PDB entry 5L89 | X-ray diffraction, 2.59 A resolution | chains B and D of the 10 polymer chains in the assembly

# Chain B (and D)
Molecule: Rru_A0973
From: Rhodospirillum rubrum
Notes: chain D of this document is another copy of the same molecule, construct and numbering; everything in this record applies to it too
Reference sequence: Q2RVS1 (Q2RVS1_RHORT); residue numbers follow UniProt; this construct covers 1-96
Sequence (116 residues; each row starts with the number of its first residue):
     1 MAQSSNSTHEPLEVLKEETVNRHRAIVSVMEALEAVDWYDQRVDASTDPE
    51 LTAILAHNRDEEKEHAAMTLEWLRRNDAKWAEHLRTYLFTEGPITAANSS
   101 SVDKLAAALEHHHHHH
Unresolved in the structure: 1-6, 97-116 (chain D: 1-6, 98-116)
Differences from the reference sequence: engineered mutation Ala-32 (Glu in Q2RVS1); expression tag (97-116)
Swiss-Prot annotation at these positions:
  - binding site (Ca(2+)): Glu-31, Glu-34
  - binding site (Fe cation): Glu-62, His-65
  - mutagenesis: Glu-31 to Glu-34 (Wild-type oligomerization. Increased ferroxidase activity), Glu-31 (E31A: Altered oligomeric state in solution (decamers, tetramers and dimers), partial liganding of metal at this site. Increased ferroxidase activity, alone and encapsulated), Glu-34 (E34A: Altered oligomeric state in solution (decamers and dimers), no metal ligand at this site. Increased ferroxidase activity, alone and encapsulated), Trp-38 (W38A/G: Less stable oligomerization, cannot obtain crystals. Increased ferroxidase activity, alone and encapsulated), Glu-62 (E62A: Forms decamers in the absence of Fe(2+), binds 1 Ca(2+) via E-34, loss of ferroxidase activity), His-65 (H65A: No longer forms decamers in solution, a minor dimeric form is observed, binds 3 Ca(2+), 55% ferroxidase activity)
What the authors report for this chain:
  - mutagenesis - H65A (40%-55%): decreased catalytic activity
  - mutagenesis - E62A: abolished catalytic activity

# Chain B / chain D interface
Pairs across the interface (7):
  Ser-7(B) / His-9(D)  hydrogen bond (side chain-backbone)
  Leu-12(B) / Pro-11(D)  hydrophobic
  Arg-24(B) / Glu-10(D)  salt bridge
  Ala-53(B) / Thr-95(D)
  Ile-54(B) / Ile-94(D)  hydrophobic
  Ile-54(B) / Thr-95(D)
  His-57(B) / Thr-95(D)

# Overview
6 residues of chain B and 5 residues of chain D are in contact, with 1 hydrogen bond and 1 salt bridge. Among
the polar pairs are Arg-24(B)/Glu-10(D) and Ser-7(B)/His-9(D). From the paper: H65A of chain B reduces
catalytic activity; E62A of chain B abolishes catalytic activity.
Both chains are Rru_A0973 (Rhodospirillum rubrum). Entry 5L89 (Crystal structure of Rhodospirillum rubrum
Rru_A0973 mutant E32A) was determined by X-ray diffraction together with 5L8B, 5L8G and 5DA5 from the same
study.
